Entry 7DFB (X-ray diffraction, 3.28 A resolution); this record covers chains L and H of the 4 polymer chains in the assembly.

== Chain L ==
Name: FAB30 light chain
Organism: Mus musculus
Sequence (227 residues; row label = number of the first residue in the row):
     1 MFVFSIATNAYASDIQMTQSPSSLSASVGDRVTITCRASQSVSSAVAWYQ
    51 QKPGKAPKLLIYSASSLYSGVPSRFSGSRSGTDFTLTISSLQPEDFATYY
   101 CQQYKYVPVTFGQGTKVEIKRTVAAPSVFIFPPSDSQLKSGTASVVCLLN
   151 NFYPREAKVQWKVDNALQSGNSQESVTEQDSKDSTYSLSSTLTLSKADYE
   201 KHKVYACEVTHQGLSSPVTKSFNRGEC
Disordered / not traced: 1-12, 225-227
Disulfide bonds: C36-C101, C147-C207

== Chain H ==
Name: FAB30 heavy chain
Organism: Mus musculus
Sequence (249 residues; numbered 1 to 249; the number before each row is that of its first residue):
     1 MFVFSIATNAYAEISEVQLVESGGGLVQPGGSLRLSCAASGFNVYSSSIH
    51 WVRQAPGKGLEWVASISSYYGYTYYADSVKGRFTISADTSKNTAYLQMNS
   101 LRAEDTAVYYCARSRQFWYSGLDYWGQGTLVTVSSASTKGPSVFPLAPSS
   151 KSTSGGTAALGCLVKDYFPEPVTVSWNSGALTSGVHTFPAVLQSSGLYSL
   201 SSVVTVPSSSLGTQTYICNVNHKPSNTKVDKKVEPKSCDKTHHHHHHHH
Disordered / not traced: 1-16, 211-215, 235-249
Disulfide bonds: C37-C111, C162-C218

== Chain L / chain H interface ==
Pairs across the interface - 61 pairs, chain L then chain H:
  Y49(L) - G121(H)
  Y49(L) - L122(H)  hydrogen bond (side chain-backbone)
  Q51(L) - Q54(H)  hydrogen bond
  Q51(L) - Y110(H)
  K55(L) - Q127(H)
  A56(L) - Y110(H)  hydrophobic
  A56(L) - G126(H)
  A56(L) - Q127(H)
  P57(L) - Y110(H)
  P57(L) - W125(H)  hydrophobic
  L59(L) - S120(H)
  L59(L) - L122(H)
  L59(L) - D123(H)
  Y62(L) - S120(H)
  Y68(L) - D123(H)
  Y68(L) - Y124(H)  hydrogen bond
  Y100(L) - G59(H)
  Y100(L) - L60(H)
  Q102(L) - Y119(H)  hydrogen bond
  Q102(L) - L122(H)
  Y104(L) - Y119(H)
  Y104(L) - G121(H)
  V107(L) - W62(H)
  P108(L) - W62(H)  hydrophobic
  V109(L) - W62(H)  hydrophobic
  F111(L) - L60(H)  hydrophobic
  F129(L) - K151(H)
  F129(L) - S152(H)
  F129(L) - T153(H)
  F129(L) - S154(H)
  I130(L) - K151(H)
  F131(L) - A147(H)
  F131(L) - S152(H)
  F131(L) - A159(H)
  S134(L) - F144(H)
  S134(L) - P145(H)
  S136(L) - F144(H)
  Q137(L) - F144(H)
  Q137(L) - L163(H)
  Q137(L) - K165(H)
  T142(L) - K165(H)  hydrogen bond
  V146(L) - L146(H)  hydrophobic
  L148(L) - V203(H)  hydrophobic
  N150(L) - H186(H)
  N150(L) - T205(H)
  N151(L) - H186(H)
  Q173(L) - V191(H)
  Q173(L) - L192(H)
  S175(L) - F188(H)
  S175(L) - P189(H)  hydrogen bond (side chain-backbone)
  S175(L) - V191(H)
  V176(L) - P189(H)
  T177(L) - F188(H)
  T177(L) - P189(H)
  D180(L) - H186(H)
  S187(L) - H186(H)  hydrogen bond
  S187(L) - F188(H)
  L188(L) - F188(H)
  S189(L) - F188(H)
  S189(L) - S201(H)
  K220(L) - K151(H)
Also at the interface, not in a pair above, chain L (41 interface residues in all): A47, G54, S144, E174, Y186, T191
Also at the interface, not in a pair above, chain H (38 interface residues in all): V52, K58, E61, T187, A190

== Overview ==
The interface between chain L and chain H involves 41 residues on one side and 38 on the other; the contacts
include 7 hydrogen bonds. Polar contacts include Y49(L)-L122(H), Q51(L)-Q54(H) and Y68(L)-Y124(H).
Here chain L is FAB30 light chain and chain H is FAB30 heavy chain, both from Mus musculus. Entry 7DFB
(Crystal of Arrestin2-V2Rpp-6-7-Fab30 complex) was determined by X-ray diffraction (same publication as 7DF9,
7DFA and 7DFC).
